PDB entry 9QCW | X-ray diffraction, 1.95 A resolution | chains A and B

Chain A (and B):
Protein: L-asparaginase II
Source organism: Rhizobium etli
Notes: chain B of this document is another copy of the same molecule, construct and numbering; everything in this record applies to it too
UniProtKB: Q9RFN5 (Q9RFN5_RHIET); residues 1-367 here correspond to UniProt positions 5-371 (UniProt number = residue number + 4)
Sequence (373 residues; row label = number of the first residue in the row; numbers below 1 keep their minus sign (Gly-5 is residue -5)):
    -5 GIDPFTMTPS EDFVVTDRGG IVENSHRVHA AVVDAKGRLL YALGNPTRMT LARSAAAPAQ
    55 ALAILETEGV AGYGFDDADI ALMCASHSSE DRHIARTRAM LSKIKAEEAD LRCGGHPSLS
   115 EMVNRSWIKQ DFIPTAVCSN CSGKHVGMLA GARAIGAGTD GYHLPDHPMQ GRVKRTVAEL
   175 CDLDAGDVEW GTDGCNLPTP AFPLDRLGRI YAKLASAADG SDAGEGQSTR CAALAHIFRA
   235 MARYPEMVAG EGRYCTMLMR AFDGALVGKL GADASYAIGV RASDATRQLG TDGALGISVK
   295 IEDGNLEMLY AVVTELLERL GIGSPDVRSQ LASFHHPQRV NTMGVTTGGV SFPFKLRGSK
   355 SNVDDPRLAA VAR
Disordered / not traced: -5 to 2, 353-367 (chain B: -5 to -4, 353-357)
Sequence notes: expression tag (-5 to 0); engineered mutation Ala51 (Lys55 in Q9RFN5), Tyr238 (His242 in Q9RFN5)
Ion coordination: Zn2+: Cys135, Lys138, Cys189
Reported in the primary citation:
  - mutagenesis - K51A/H238Y: abolished catalytic activity on L-asparagine
  - mutagenesis - K51A/H238Y: increased expression
  - conformationally variable residues (side-chain flip): Ser48, Lys138
  - contacts within the chain: Ser48-Ser80 (hydrogen bond), Gln54-Lys138 (hydrogen bond), Ser48-Lys138 (hydrogen bond), Arg47-Asp187 (salt bridge), Asp187-Cys189 (backbone contact), Asp187-Asn190 (backbone contact), Asp187-Leu191 (backbone contact)
  - binding site for sulfate ion: Arg47, Gly188, Cys189
  - Zn2+ coordination: Lys138
  - catalytic residues: Arg47, Ser48, Ser80, Lys263

How chain A and chain B interact:
Pairs across the interface - 87 pairs, chain A then chain B:
  Arg12(A) - Leu45(B)
  Arg12(A) - Arg47(B)
  Arg12(A) - Thr186(B)  hydrogen bond (side chain-backbone)
  Arg12(A) - Asp187(B)  salt bridge
  Arg12(A) - Gly188(B)
  Arg12(A) - Thr193(B)
  Ile15(A) - Leu45(B)  hydrophobic
  Ile15(A) - Glu183(B)
  Ile15(A) - Trp184(B)
  Ile15(A) - Gly185(B)
  Ile15(A) - Ala195(B)  hydrophobic
  Val16(A) - Arg42(B)
  Glu17(A) - Arg42(B)  hydrogen bond (backbone-side chain)
  Glu17(A) - Leu45(B)
  Glu17(A) - Arg47(B)  salt bridge
  Glu17(A) - Asp267(B)
  Glu17(A) - Lys294(B)  hydrogen bond (backbone-side chain)
  Asn18(A) - Asp267(B)  hydrogen bond
  Asn18(A) - Lys294(B)  hydrogen bond
  Asn18(A) - Glu296(B)
  Asn18(A) - Asp297(B)
  Asn18(A) - Gly298(B)
  Ser19(A) - Glu296(B)  hydrogen bond
  Ser19(A) - Asp297(B)
  His20(A) - Asp297(B)
  Arg42(A) - Val16(B)
  Arg42(A) - Glu17(B)  hydrogen bond (side chain-backbone)
  Leu45(A) - Arg12(B)
  Leu45(A) - Ile15(B)  hydrophobic
  Leu45(A) - Glu17(B)
  Arg47(A) - Arg12(B)
  Arg47(A) - Glu17(B)  salt bridge
  Arg106(A) - Met337(B)
  Cys107(A) - Met337(B)
  Gly108(A) - Thr336(B)  hydrogen bond (backbone-side chain)
  Gly108(A) - Met337(B)
  Gly109(A) - Thr336(B)
  His110(A) - Thr336(B)
  Arg119(A) - Ile122(B)
  Ile122(A) - Arg119(B)
  Ile122(A) - Ile122(B)  hydrophobic
  Ile122(A) - Lys123(B)
  Lys123(A) - Asp125(B)  salt bridge
  Asp125(A) - Lys123(B)
  Glu183(A) - Ile15(B)
  Trp184(A) - Ile15(B)
  Gly185(A) - Ile15(B)
  Thr186(A) - Arg12(B)  hydrogen bond (backbone-side chain)
  Thr186(A) - Asn335(B)
  Thr186(A) - Thr341(B)
  Asp187(A) - Arg12(B)
  Asp187(A) - Asn335(B)  hydrogen bond (backbone-side chain)
  Gly188(A) - Arg12(B)
  Gly188(A) - Asn335(B)
  Gly188(A) - Thr336(B)  hydrogen bond (backbone-side chain)
  Cys189(A) - Thr336(B)
  Asn190(A) - Asn335(B)  hydrogen bond
  Asn190(A) - Met337(B)
  Asn190(A) - Val339(B)
  Thr193(A) - Arg12(B)
  Ala195(A) - Ile15(B)  hydrophobic
  Asp267(A) - Glu17(B)
  Asp267(A) - Asn18(B)  hydrogen bond
  Lys294(A) - Glu17(B)  hydrogen bond (side chain-backbone)
  Lys294(A) - Asn18(B)  hydrogen bond
  Glu296(A) - Asn18(B)
  Glu296(A) - Ser19(B)  hydrogen bond
  Asp297(A) - Asn18(B)
  Asp297(A) - Ser19(B)
  Asp297(A) - His20(B)
  Asp297(A) - Asp297(B)
  Gly298(A) - Asn18(B)
  Asn335(A) - Thr186(B)
  Asn335(A) - Asp187(B)  hydrogen bond (side chain-backbone)
  Asn335(A) - Gly188(B)
  Asn335(A) - Asn190(B)  hydrogen bond
  Thr336(A) - Gly108(B)  hydrogen bond (side chain-backbone)
  Thr336(A) - Gly109(B)
  Thr336(A) - His110(B)
  Thr336(A) - Gly188(B)  hydrogen bond (side chain-backbone)
  Thr336(A) - Cys189(B)
  Met337(A) - Arg106(B)
  Met337(A) - Cys107(B)
  Met337(A) - Gly108(B)
  Met337(A) - Asn190(B)
  Val339(A) - Asn190(B)
  Thr341(A) - Thr186(B)
Also at the interface, not in a pair above, chain A (40 interface residues in all): Ala266
Also at the interface, not in a pair above, chain B (40 interface residues in all): Ala266

Summary:
The chain A/chain B interface involves 40 residues from each chain, with 20 hydrogen bonds and 4 salt bridges.
Polar contacts include Arg12(A)-Asp187(B), Glu17(A)-Arg47(B) and Lys123(A)-Asp125(B). Cys135(A), Lys138(A) and
Cys189(A) coordinate Zn2+. The paper reports catalytic residues Arg47(A), Ser48(A) and Ser80(A) among others;
K51A/H238Y of chain A abolish catalytic activity on L-asparagine.
Both chains are L-asparaginase II (Rhizobium etli). Entry 9QCW (Crystal structure of Rhizobium etli
L-asparaginase ReAV K51A mutant) was determined by X-ray diffraction together with 9QCT, 9QCU, 9QCY and 9QCZ
from the same study.
